Entry 6OEN (electron microscopy, 4.30 A resolution (low resolution: residue-level contacts below are approximate; hydrogen-bond / salt-bridge calls are withheld)); this record covers chains A and G of the 10 polymer chains in the assembly.

Chain A:
Name: V(D)J recombination-activating protein 1
Source organism: Mus musculus
Notes: EC 3.1.-.-, 2.3.2.27
Reference sequence: P15919 (RAG1_MOUSE); residue numbers follow UniProt; this construct covers 1-1040
Amino-acid sequence (1040 residues; numbered 1 to 1040; the number before each row is that of its first residue):
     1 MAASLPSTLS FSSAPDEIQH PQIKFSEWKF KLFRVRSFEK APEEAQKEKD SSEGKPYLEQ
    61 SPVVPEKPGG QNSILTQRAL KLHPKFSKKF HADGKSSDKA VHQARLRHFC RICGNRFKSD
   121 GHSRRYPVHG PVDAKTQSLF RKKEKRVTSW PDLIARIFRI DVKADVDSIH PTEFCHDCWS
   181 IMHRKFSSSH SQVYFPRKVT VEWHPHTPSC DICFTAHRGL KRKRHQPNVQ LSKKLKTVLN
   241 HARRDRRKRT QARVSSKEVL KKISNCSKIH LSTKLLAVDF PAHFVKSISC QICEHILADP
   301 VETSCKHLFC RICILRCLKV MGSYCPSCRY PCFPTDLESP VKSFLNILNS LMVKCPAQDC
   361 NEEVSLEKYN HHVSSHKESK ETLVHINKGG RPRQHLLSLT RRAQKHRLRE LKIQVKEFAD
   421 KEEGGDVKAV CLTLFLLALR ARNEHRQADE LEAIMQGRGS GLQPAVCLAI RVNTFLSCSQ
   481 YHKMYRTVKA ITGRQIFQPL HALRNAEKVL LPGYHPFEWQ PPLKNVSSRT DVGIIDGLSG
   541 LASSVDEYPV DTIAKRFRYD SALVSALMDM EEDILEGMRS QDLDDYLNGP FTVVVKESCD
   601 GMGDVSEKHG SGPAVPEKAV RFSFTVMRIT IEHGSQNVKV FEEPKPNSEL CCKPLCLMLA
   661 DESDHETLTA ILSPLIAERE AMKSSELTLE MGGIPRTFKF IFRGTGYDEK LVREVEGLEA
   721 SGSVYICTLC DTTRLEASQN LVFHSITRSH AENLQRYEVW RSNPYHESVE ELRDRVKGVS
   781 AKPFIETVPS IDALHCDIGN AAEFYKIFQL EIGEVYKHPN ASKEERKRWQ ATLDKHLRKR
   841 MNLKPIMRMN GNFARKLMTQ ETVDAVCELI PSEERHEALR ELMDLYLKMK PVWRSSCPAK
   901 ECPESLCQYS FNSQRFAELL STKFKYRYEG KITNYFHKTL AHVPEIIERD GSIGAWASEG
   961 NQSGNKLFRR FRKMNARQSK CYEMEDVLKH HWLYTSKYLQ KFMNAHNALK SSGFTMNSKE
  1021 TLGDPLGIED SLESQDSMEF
Disordered / not traced: 1-399, 958-960, 1009-1040
Differences from the reference sequence: engineered mutation Gln-962 (Glu in P15919)
Bound ions: Ca2+ near Asp-600 (its only coordinating residue here); Zn2+: Cys-727, Cys-730, His-942
UniProt features mapped onto this chain:
  - zinc finger: Cys-290 to Arg-329 (RING-type), Leu-351 to Lys-380 (RAG1-type)
  - DNA-binding region: Gly-389 to Gln-456 (NBD)
  - binding site (Zn(2+)): Cys-266, His-270, Cys-290, Cys-293, His-295, Cys-305, His-307, Cys-310, Cys-313, Cys-325, Cys-328, Cys-355, Cys-360, His-372, His-376
  - binding site (a divalent metal cation): Asp-600, Asp-708
  - site: Trp-893 (Essential for DNA hairpin formation, participates in base-stacking interactions near the cleavage site)
  - cross-link: Lys-233 (Glycyl lysine isopeptide (Lys-Gly) (interchain with G-Cter in ubiquitin))
  - mutagenesis: Lys-233 (K233M: Abolishes autoubiquitination), His-307 (H307A: Displays lower E3 ligase activity and affects the joining step of V(D)J recombination), Cys-325 (C325G: Loss of E3 ligase activity and affects the joining step of V(D)J recombination), Arg-391 (R391A: Defects in converting nicked products to hairpins; R391L: Impairs DNA-binding and hairpin formation while maintaining some nicking activity), Arg-393 (R393A: Impairs DNA-binding and hairpin formation while maintaining some nicking activity), Arg-401 (R401A: Allows robust hairpin activity), Arg-402 (R402A: Defects in converting nicked products to hairpins), Lys-405 (K405A: Reduced hairpin activity), His-406 (H406A: Allows robust hairpin activity), Arg-407 (R407A: Impairs DNA-binding and reduces hairpin formation without affecting nicking activity), Asn-443 (N443A: Impairs DNA-binding; when associated with A-445), His-445 (H445A: Impairs DNA-binding; when associated with A-443), 22 further mutagenesis entries in UniProt
What the authors report for this chain:
  - mutagenesis - E962Q: abolished catalytic activity (citing earlier work)
  - mutagenesis - R848A: increased catalytic activity

Chain G:
Molecule: 61-nt DNA strand
Sequence (61 nucleotides; each row starts with the number of its first residue):
     1 CGGGTTTTTG TCTGGCTTCA CACTTGATTT GCATCACTGT GTAAGACAGG CCAGATCCAG
    61 G
Disordered / not traced: 58-61

Interface between chain A and chain G:
Residue-residue contacts (16; chain A residue first):
  Thr-400(A) / DT9(G)
  Arg-402(A) / DG10(G)
  Arg-402(A) / DT11(G)
  Ala-403(A) / DT8(G)
  Arg-407(A) / DT8(G)
  Tyr-485(A) / DG31(G)
  Lys-489(A) / DG31(G)
  Pro-499(A) / DT30(G)
  His-501(A) / DT30(G)
  His-501(A) / DG31(G)
  His-609(A) / DT40(G)
  Gln-978(A) / DT38(G)
  Gln-978(A) / DG39(G)
  Ser-979(A) / DC37(G)
  Ser-979(A) / DT38(G)
  Lys-980(A) / DG39(G)
Other interface residues (no listed pair), chain A (14 interface residues in all): His-406, Gln-498
Other interface residues (no listed pair), chain G (12 interface residues in all): DT29, DC32

Summary:
14 residues of chain A face 12 of chain G across their interface. UniProt lists a DNA-binding region, 15
Zn2+-binding residues, divalent metal cation-binding residues Asp-600(A) and Asp-708(A) and 34 mutagenesis
sites on chain A. The paper reports that E962Q of chain A abolishes catalytic activity; R848A of chain A
increases catalytic activity.
Here chain A is V(D)J recombination-activating protein 1 (Mus musculus) and chain G is a 61-nt DNA strand.
Entry 6OEN (Cryo-EM structure of mouse RAG1/2 PRC complex (DNA1)) was determined by electron microscopy,
deposited together with 6OEM, 6OEO, 6OEP, 6OEQ, 6OER and 6V0V.
